3H8X - chains A and C of the 3 polymer chains in the assembly; structure by X-ray diffraction, 1.95 A resolution.

# Chain A
Protein: Alpha-ketoglutarate-dependent dioxygenase alkB homolog 2
From: Homo sapiens
Notes: EC 1.14.11.-
Reference sequence: Q6NS38 (ALKB2_HUMAN); numbering as in UniProt (aligned over 56-261)
Sequence (209 residues; numbered 53 to 261; the number before each row is that of its first residue):
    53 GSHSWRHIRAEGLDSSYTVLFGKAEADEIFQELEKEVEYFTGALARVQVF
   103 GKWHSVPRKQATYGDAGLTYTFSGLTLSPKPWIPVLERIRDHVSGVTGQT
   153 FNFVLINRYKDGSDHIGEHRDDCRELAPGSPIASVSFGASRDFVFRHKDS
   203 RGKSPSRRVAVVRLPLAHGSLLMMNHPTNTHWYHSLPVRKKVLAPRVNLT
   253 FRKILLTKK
Unresolved in the structure: 53-54, 259-261
Sequence notes: expression tag (53-55); engineered mutation Ser67 (Cys in Q6NS38), Ser165 (Cys in Q6NS38), Cys175 (Glu in Q6NS38), Ser192 (Cys in Q6NS38)
Curated features (UniProtKB/Swiss-Prot):
  - binding site (substrate): Phe102 to Lys104, Tyr122 to Phe124, Asp174
  - binding site (2-oxoglutarate): Asn159, Tyr161, His171, His236, Arg248, Thr252, Arg254
  - binding site (Fe cation): His171, Asp173, His236
  - mutagenesis: Val101 to Gly103 (Strong decrease of activity toward N1-methyladenine adduct in both ssDNA and dsDNA substrates), Val101 (V101A: Decreases activity toward N1-methyladenine adduct in ssDNA. Has no effect on lesion repair in dsDNA; V101G: Loss of activity toward N1-methyladenine adduct in either ssDNA or dsDNA ...), Phe102 (F102A: Strong decrease of activity toward N1-methyladenine adduct. Loss of activity toward N1-methyladenine adduct in either ssDNA or dsDNA; when associated with G-101), Arg110 (R110A: Loss of activity toward N1-methyladenine adduct in either ssDNA or dsDNA), Tyr122 (Y122A: Decreases activity toward N1-methyladenine adduct in either ssDNA or dsDNA), Phe124 (F124A: Loss of activity toward N1-methyladenine adduct in either ssDNA or dsDNA), Ser125 (S125A: Strong decrease of activity toward N1-methyladenine adduct in ssDNA. Has no effect on lesion repair in dsDNA), Asp173 (D173A: Loss of activity associated with decreased rDNA transcription), His236 (H236A: Decreases activity)

# Chain C
Molecule: 13-nt DNA strand
Sequence (13 nucleotides; each row starts with the number of its first residue):
   272 TCGCAATAAGACA

# How chain A and chain C interact
Residue-residue contacts (11; chain A residue first):
  Phe102(A) - DT278(C)  stacking on the base
  Phe102(A) - DA279(C)  base contact
  Gly103(A) - DA279(C)  base contact
  Gly204(A) - DA276(C)  phosphate contact
  Lys205(A) - DA276(C)  phosphate contact
  Val240(A) - DC273(C)  phosphate contact
  Arg241(A) - DC273(C)  phosphate contact
  Arg241(A) - DG274(C)  salt bridge to the phosphate
  Lys242(A) - DT272(C)  sugar contact
  Lys242(A) - DC273(C)  hydrogen bond to the phosphate
  Lys243(A) - DT272(C)  hydrogen bond to the phosphate
Other interface residues (no listed pair), chain A (11 interface residues in all): Arg198, Arg215, Pro239
Other interface residues (no listed pair), chain C (8 interface residues in all): DC275, DA277

# Summary
11 residues of chain A and 8 residues of chain C are in contact, with 2 hydrogen bonds, 1 salt bridge and 1
aromatic stacking contact. Among the polar pairs are Lys242(A)-DC273(C), Lys243(A)-DT272(C) and
Arg241(A)-DG274(C).
Chain A is Alpha-ketoglutarate-dependent dioxygenase alkB homolog 2 (Homo sapiens) and chain C is a 13-nt DNA
strand; the structure, Structure determination of DNA methylation lesions N1-meA and N3-meC in duplex DNA
using a cross-linked host-guest ..., was determined by X-ray diffraction, deposited together with 3H8O and
3H8R.
